PDB entry 8GIZ | electron microscopy, 2.70 A resolution | chains D and E of the 8 polymer chains in the assembly

# Chain D
Protein: DNA polymerase III subunit tau
Source organism: Escherichia coli K-12
Notes: EC 2.7.7.7
Reference sequence: P06710 (DPO3X_ECOLI), isoform P06710-2; numbering as in UniProt (aligned over 1-430)
Sequence (431 residues; each row starts with the number of its first residue):
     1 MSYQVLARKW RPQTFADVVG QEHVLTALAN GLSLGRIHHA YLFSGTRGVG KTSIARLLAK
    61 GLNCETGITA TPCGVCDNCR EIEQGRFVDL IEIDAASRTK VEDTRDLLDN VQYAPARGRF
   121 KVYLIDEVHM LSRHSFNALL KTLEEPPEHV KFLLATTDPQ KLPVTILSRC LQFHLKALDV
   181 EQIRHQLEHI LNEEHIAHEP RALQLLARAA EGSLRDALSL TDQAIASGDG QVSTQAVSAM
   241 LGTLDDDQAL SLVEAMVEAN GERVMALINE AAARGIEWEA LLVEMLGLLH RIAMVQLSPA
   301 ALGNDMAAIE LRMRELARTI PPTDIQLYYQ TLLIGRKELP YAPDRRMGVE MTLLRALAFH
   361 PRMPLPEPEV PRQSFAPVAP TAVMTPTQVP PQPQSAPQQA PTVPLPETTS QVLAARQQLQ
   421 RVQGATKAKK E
Disordered / not traced: 1, 362-431
Differences from the reference sequence: expression tag (431)
Bound ions: Mg2+: Thr-52 (together with ATP-gamma-S); Zn2+: Cys-64, Cys-73, Cys-76, Cys-79
Residues lining bound ligands:
  - ATP-gamma-S (AGS; phosphothiophosphoric acid-adenylate ester), molecule 1: Leu-6, Ala-7, Trp-10, Arg-11, Pro-12, Asp-17, Val-18, Val-19, Gln-21, Thr-46, Arg-47, Gly-48, Val-49, Gly-50, Lys-51, Thr-52, Ser-53, Leu-178, Leu-214, Arg-215, Leu-218
  - ATP-gamma-S (AGS), molecule 2: Glu-144, Thr-165, Arg-169
Swiss-Prot annotation at these positions:
  - binding site (ATP): Gly-45 to Thr-52
  - binding site (Zn(2+)): Cys-64, Cys-73, Cys-76, Cys-79
  - mutagenesis: Gly-118 (G118D: In dnaX2016(Ts); present in both isoforms, unable to grow at 42 degrees Celsius)
What the authors report for this chain:
  - binding site for ATP-gamma-S: Arg-169

# Chain E
Protein: DNA polymerase III subunit delta'
Source organism: Escherichia coli K-12
Notes: EC 2.7.7.7
Reference sequence: P28631 (HOLB_ECOLI); residue numbers follow UniProt; this construct covers 1-334
Sequence (334 residues; row label = number of the first residue in the row):
     1 MRWYPWLRPD FEKLVASYQA GRGHHALLIQ ALPGMGDDAL IYALSRYLLC QQPQGHKSCG
    61 HCRGCQLMQA GTHPDYYTLA PEKGKNTLGV DAVREVTEKL NEHARLGGAK VVWVTDAALL
   121 TDAAANALLK TLEEPPAETW FFLATREPER LLATLRSRCR LHYLAPPPEQ YAVTWLSREV
   181 TMSQDALLAA LRLSAGSPGA ALALFQGDNW QARETLCQAL AYSVPSGDWY SLLAALNHEQ
   241 APARLHWLAT LLMDALKRHH GAAQVTNVDV PGLVAELANH LSPSRLQAIL GDVCHIREQL
   301 MSVTGINREL LITDLLLRIE HYLQPGVVLP VPHL
Bound ions: Zn2+: Cys-50, Cys-59, Cys-62, Cys-65
Residues lining bound ligands: ATP-gamma-S (AGS; phosphothiophosphoric acid-adenylate ester): Glu-133, Thr-154, Arg-158
What the authors report for this chain:
  - binding site for ATP-gamma-S: Arg-158

# How chain D and chain E interact
Residue-residue contacts (67):
  Tyr-3(D) / Gly-21(E)
  Tyr-3(D) / Arg-22(E)
  Val-5(D) / His-24(E)
  Val-5(D) / His-25(E)
  Arg-8(D) / His-25(E)
  Arg-8(D) / Glu-133(E)
  Arg-8(D) / Glu-134(E)
  Arg-8(D) / Pro-135(E)
  Arg-47(D) / Ala-153(E)
  Arg-47(D) / Thr-154(E)
  Arg-47(D) / Ser-157(E)
  Arg-56(D) / Glu-134(E)  salt bridge
  Asp-94(D) / Ala-127(E)
  Ala-96(D) / Ala-123(E)
  Ala-96(D) / Asn-126(E)
  Ser-97(D) / Arg-94(E)  hydrogen bond (backbone-side chain)
  Arg-98(D) / Arg-94(E)
  Lys-100(D) / Arg-94(E)
  Glu-127(D) / Asn-126(E)
  Met-130(D) / Asp-122(E)
  Met-130(D) / Ala-123(E)  hydrophobic
  Met-130(D) / Asn-126(E)
  Arg-215(D) / Glu-133(E)  salt bridge
  Arg-215(D) / Ser-157(E)
  Arg-215(D) / Arg-158(E)
  Asp-216(D) / Ser-157(E)
  Ser-219(D) / Ser-157(E)
  Ser-219(D) / Cys-159(E)  hydrogen bond (side chain-backbone)
  Ser-219(D) / Arg-160(E)
  Gln-223(D) / Arg-160(E)
  Gln-223(D) / Leu-161(E)  hydrogen bond (side chain-backbone)
  Ala-226(D) / Arg-160(E)
  Gly-261(D) / His-260(E)
  Gly-261(D) / Gly-261(E)
  Glu-262(D) / His-260(E)
  Glu-262(D) / Gly-261(E)  hydrogen bond (backbone-backbone)
  Met-265(D) / Lys-257(E)
  Asn-269(D) / Gln-264(E)
  Glu-279(D) / Glu-149(E)
  Gln-330(D) / His-333(E)
  Gln-330(D) / Leu-334(E)
  Ile-334(D) / Pro-332(E)
  Lys-337(D) / Leu-334(E)
  Pro-340(D) / Glu-149(E)
  Tyr-341(D) / Arg-297(E)  hydrogen bond (backbone-side chain)
  Ala-342(D) / Arg-297(E)
  Pro-343(D) / Arg-146(E)
  Pro-343(D) / His-246(E)
  Pro-343(D) / Arg-297(E)
  Asp-344(D) / Leu-193(E)
  Asp-344(D) / Ala-195(E)
  Asp-344(D) / His-246(E)  salt bridge
  Arg-345(D) / Gln-30(E)
  Arg-345(D) / Glu-147(E)  salt bridge
  Arg-345(D) / Glu-149(E)
  Met-347(D) / Thr-250(E)
  Glu-350(D) / Met-253(E)
  Glu-350(D) / Lys-257(E)  salt bridge
  Met-351(D) / Met-253(E)
  Met-351(D) / Leu-290(E)  hydrophobic
  Met-351(D) / Cys-294(E)  hydrophobic
  Leu-354(D) / Met-253(E)  hydrophobic
  Leu-354(D) / Leu-256(E)  hydrophobic
  Leu-354(D) / Lys-257(E)
  Arg-355(D) / Gln-287(E)
  Arg-355(D) / Pro-332(E)
  Leu-357(D) / His-260(E)
Other interface residues (no listed pair), chain D (42 interface residues in all): Arg-11, Glu-92, His-129, Thr-157, Asp-222
Other interface residues (no listed pair), chain E (46 interface residues in all): Ser-17, Gly-23, Lys-130, Arg-150, Ala-249, Ala-262

# Summary
42 residues of chain D and 46 residues of chain E are in contact; the contacts include 5 hydrogen bonds and 5
salt bridges. Polar contacts include Arg-56(D)/Glu-134(E), Arg-215(D)/Glu-133(E) and Asp-344(D)/His-246(E).
One ATP-gamma-S molecule is bound between chain D and chain E. The paper reports a binding site for
ATP-gamma-S at Arg-169(D) and Arg-158(E).
Chain D is DNA polymerase III subunit tau and chain E is DNA polymerase III subunit delta', both from
Escherichia coli K-12; the structure, E. coli clamp loader with open clamp, was determined by electron
microscopy (same publication as 8GIY, 8GJ0, 8GJ1, 8GJ2 and 8GJ3).
